Entry 9PC3 (electron microscopy, 3.69 A resolution); this record covers chains I and J of the 12 polymer chains in the assembly.

# Chain I
Molecule: Synaptosomal-associated protein 25
Organism: Rattus norvegicus
UniProt: P60881 (SNP25_RAT); residue numbers follow UniProt; this construct covers 1-206
Chain sequence (222 residues; row label = number of the first residue in the row; numbers below 1 keep their minus sign (Met-15 is residue -15)):
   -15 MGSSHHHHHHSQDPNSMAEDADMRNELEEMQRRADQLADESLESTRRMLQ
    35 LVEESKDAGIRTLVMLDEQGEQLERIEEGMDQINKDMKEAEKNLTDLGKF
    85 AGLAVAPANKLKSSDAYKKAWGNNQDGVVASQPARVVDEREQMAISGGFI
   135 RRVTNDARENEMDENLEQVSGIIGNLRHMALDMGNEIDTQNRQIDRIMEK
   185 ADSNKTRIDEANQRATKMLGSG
Unresolved in the structure: -15 to 0, 83-129, 205-206
Differences from the reference sequence: expression tag (-15 to 0); conflict Ala85 (Cys in P60881), Ala88 (Cys in P60881), Ala90 (Cys in P60881), Ala92 (Cys in P60881)

# Chain J
Molecule: Alpha-soluble NSF attachment protein
Organism: Rattus norvegicus
UniProt: P54921 (SNAA_RAT); residues 1-295 here = UniProt positions 1-295
Chain sequence (296 residues; row label = number of the first residue in the row; numbering starts at 0):
     0 GMDTSGKQAEAMALLAEAERKVKNSQSFFSGLFGGSSKIEEACEIYARAA
    50 NMFKMAKNWSAAGNAFCQAAQLHLQLQSKHDAATCFVDAGNAFKKADPQE
   100 AINCLMRAIEIYTDMGRFTIAAKHHISIAEIYETELVDVEKAIAHYEQSA
   150 DYYKGEESNSSANKCLLKVAGYAAQLEQYQKAIDIYEQVGTSAMDSPLLK
   200 YSAKDYFFKAALCHFCIDMLNAKLAVQKYEELFPAFSDSRECKLMKKLLE
   250 AHEEQNVDSYTESVKEYDSISRLDQWLTTMLLRIKKTIQGDEEDLR
Unresolved in the structure: 287-295
Differences from the reference sequence: expression tag (0)

# Interface between chain I and chain J
Pairs across the interface - 10 pairs, chain I then chain J:
  Glu37(I) - Arg239(J)  salt bridge
  Ile44(I) - Ser201(J)
  Leu47(I) - Leu197(J)  hydrophobic
  Val48(I) - Leu198(J)  hydrophobic
  Asp51(I) - Ser159(J)
  Glu55(I) - Asn158(J)
  Glu55(I) - Ser159(J)
  Arg59(I) - Thr118(J)  hydrogen bond
  Asp166(I) - Leu197(J)
  Glu170(I) - Leu197(J)
Also at the interface, not in a pair above, chain I (12 interface residues in all): Leu33, Gln34, Met163
Also at the interface, not in a pair above, chain J (11 interface residues in all): Pro196, Tyr200, Ser268, Ile269

# In short
12 residues of chain I face 11 of chain J across their interface; the contacts include 1 hydrogen bond and 1
salt bridge. Polar pairs include Glu37(I)-Arg239(J) and Arg59(I)-Thr118(J).
Here chain I is Synaptosomal-associated protein 25 and chain J is Alpha-soluble NSF attachment protein, both
from Rattus norvegicus. Entry 9PC3 (21bin20S complex (NSF-alphaSNAP-2:1 syntaxin-1a:SNAP-25), non-hydrolyzing,
class 12) was determined by electron microscopy together with 9OJR, 9OJU, 9OJZ, 9OK3, 9OK5, 9OKC and 17
further entries from the same study.
